3L75 - chains A and G of the 20 polymer chains in the assembly; structure by X-ray diffraction, 2.79 A resolution.

== Chain A ==
Name: Mitochondrial ubiquinol-cytochrome-C reductase complex core protein I
Organism: Gallus gallus
Notes: EC 1.10.2.2
UniProtKB: D0VX31 (D0VX31_CHICK); numbering as in UniProt (aligned over 1-446)
Chain sequence (446 residues; each row starts with the number of its first residue):
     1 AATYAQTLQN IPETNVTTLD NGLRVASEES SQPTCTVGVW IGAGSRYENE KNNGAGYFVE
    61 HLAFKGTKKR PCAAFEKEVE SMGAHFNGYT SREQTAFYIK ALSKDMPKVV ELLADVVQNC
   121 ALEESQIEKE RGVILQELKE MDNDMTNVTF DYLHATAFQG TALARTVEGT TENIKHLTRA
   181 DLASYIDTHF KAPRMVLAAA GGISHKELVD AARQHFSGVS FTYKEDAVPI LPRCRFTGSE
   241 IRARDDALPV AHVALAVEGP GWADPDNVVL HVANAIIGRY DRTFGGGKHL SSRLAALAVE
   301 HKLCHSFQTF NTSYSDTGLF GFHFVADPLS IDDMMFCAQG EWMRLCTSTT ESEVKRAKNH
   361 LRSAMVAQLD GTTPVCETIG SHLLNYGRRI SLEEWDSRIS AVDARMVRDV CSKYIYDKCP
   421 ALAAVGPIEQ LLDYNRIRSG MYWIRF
Disordered / not traced: 1, 445-446

== Chain G ==
Name: Mitochondrial ubiquinol-cytochrome C reductase ubiquinone-binding protein qp-C
Organism: Gallus gallus
Notes: EC 1.10.2.2
UniProtKB: D0VX32 (D0VX32_CHICK); residues 1-81 here = UniProt positions 1-81
Chain sequence (81 residues; numbered 1 to 81; the number before each row is that of its first residue):
     1 GIHFGNLARV RHIITYSLSP FEQRAIPNIF SDALPNVWRR FSSQVFKVAP PFLGAYLLYS
    61 WGTQEFERLK RKNPADYEND Q

== Interface between chain A and chain G ==
Contacting residue pairs - 43 pairs, chain A then chain G:
  Gln159(A) with Leu18(G)
  Thr237(A) with Leu18(G); Glu22(G)
  Gly238(A) with Leu18(G); Ser19(G), hydrogen bond (backbone-backbone); Glu22(G)
  Ser239(A) with Ser17(G); Leu18(G)
  Glu240(A) with Thr15(G); Tyr16(G); Ser17(G), hydrogen bond (backbone-backbone)
  Ile241(A) with Ile14(G), hydrophobic; Thr15(G); Tyr16(G), hydrophobic
  Arg242(A) with Ile13(G); Ile14(G); Thr15(G), hydrogen bond (backbone-backbone)
  Ala243(A) with Ile13(G)
  Arg244(A) with Ala8(G), hydrogen bond (side chain-backbone); Val10(G); Arg11(G); His12(G), hydrogen bond (backbone-backbone); Ile13(G), hydrogen bond (backbone-backbone)
  Asp245(A) with Val10(G); Arg11(G), salt bridge
  Asp246(A) with Ala8(G); Arg9(G), hydrogen bond (backbone-side chain); Val10(G), hydrogen bond (side chain-backbone)
  Ala247(A) with Arg9(G); Arg11(G)
  Leu329(A) with Gly5(G); Asn6(G)
  Cys419(A) with Ser19(G), hydrogen bond; Phe21(G), hydrophobic
  Glu429(A) with Gly5(G), hydrogen bond (side chain-backbone); Asn6(G), hydrogen bond (side chain-backbone); Leu7(G), hydrogen bond (side chain-backbone); Ala8(G), hydrogen bond (side chain-backbone)
  Gln430(A) with Phe4(G)
  Leu432(A) with Phe4(G), hydrophobic
  Tyr434(A) with Ser19(G)
  Asn435(A) with Pro20(G)
  Arg438(A) with Phe21(G)
Also at the interface, not in a pair above, chain A (22 interface residues in all): Tyr152, Phe236

== Overview ==
The interface between chain A and chain G involves 22 residues on one side and 19 on the other; the contacts
include 13 hydrogen bonds and 1 salt bridge. Polar contacts include Asp245(A)-Arg11(G), Arg244(A)-Ala8(G) and
Asp246(A)-Arg9(G).
Here chain A is Mitochondrial ubiquinol-cytochrome-C reductase complex core protein I and chain G is
Mitochondrial ubiquinol-cytochrome C reductase ubiquinone-binding protein qp-C, both from Gallus gallus. Entry
3L75 (Cytochrome BC1 complex from chicken with fenamidone bound) was determined by X-ray diffraction.
